5E2O - chain A; structure by X-ray diffraction, 2.08 A resolution.

== Chain A ==
Name: Coagulation factor XIa light chain
Source organism: Homo sapiens
Notes: EC 3.4.21.27
UniProtKB: P03951 (FA11_HUMAN); the construct lacks a stretch of the UniProt sequence and is renumbered around it, so the offset changes along the chain: 16-36 = UniProt 388-408; 37-58 = UniProt 411-432; 59-65 = UniProt 435-441; 66-143 = UniProt 444-521; 3 more segments
Amino-acid sequence (244 residues; numbered 16 to 251 plus 9 insertion-coded residues; 1 number in that range is skipped by the numbering (no residue carries it; nothing is unmodelled there); the number before each row is that of its first residue; a row labelled like 36A-36B holds insertion residues (36A, then the next letters in order)):
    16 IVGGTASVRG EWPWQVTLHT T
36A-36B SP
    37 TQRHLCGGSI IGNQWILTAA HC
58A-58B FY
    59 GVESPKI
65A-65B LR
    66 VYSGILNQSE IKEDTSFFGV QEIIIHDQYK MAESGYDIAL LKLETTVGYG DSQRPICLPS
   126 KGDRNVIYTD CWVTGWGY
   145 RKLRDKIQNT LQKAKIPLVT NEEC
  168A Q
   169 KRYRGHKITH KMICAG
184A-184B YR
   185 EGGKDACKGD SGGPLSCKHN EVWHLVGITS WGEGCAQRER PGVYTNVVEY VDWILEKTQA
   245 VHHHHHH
Disordered / not traced: 246-251
Construct notes: engineered mutation Gly-113 (Asn491 in P03951), Gly-115 (Thr493 in P03951); expression tag (246-251)
Curated features (UniProtKB/Swiss-Prot):
  - active site (Charge relay system): His-57, Asp-102, Ser-195
  - binding site (heparin): Lys-169 to Arg-172
  - glycosylation: Asn-72 (N-linked (GlcNAc...) (complex) asparagine)
Disulfide bonds: Cys-42/Cys-58, Cys-136/Cys-201, Cys-168/Cys-182, Cys-191/Cys-219

== Summary ==
Curated annotation (UniProt) lists 3 active-site residues and 4 heparin-binding residues.
Chain A is Coagulation factor XIa light chain (Homo sapiens); the structure, FACTOR XIA IN COMPLEX WITH THE
INHIBITOR 4-[(N-{(2E)-3-[5-chloro-2-(1H-tetrazol-1-yl)phenyl]prop-2-enoyl}-L-phenylalanyl)amino]benzoic acid,
was determined by X-ray diffraction together with 5E2P from the same study.
